PDB entry 1NFK | X-ray diffraction, 2.30 A resolution | chains D and B of the 4 polymer chains in the assembly

== Chain D ==
Molecule: 11-nt DNA strand
Sequence (11 nucleotides; row label = number of the first residue in the row):
     1 TGGGAATTCCC

== Chain B ==
Protein: Protein (nuclear factor kappa-B (nf-kb))
Organism: Mus musculus
Reference sequence: P25799 (NFKB1_MOUSE); residues 39-363 here = UniProt positions 39-363
Chain sequence (325 residues; numbered 39 to 363; the number before each row is that of its first residue):
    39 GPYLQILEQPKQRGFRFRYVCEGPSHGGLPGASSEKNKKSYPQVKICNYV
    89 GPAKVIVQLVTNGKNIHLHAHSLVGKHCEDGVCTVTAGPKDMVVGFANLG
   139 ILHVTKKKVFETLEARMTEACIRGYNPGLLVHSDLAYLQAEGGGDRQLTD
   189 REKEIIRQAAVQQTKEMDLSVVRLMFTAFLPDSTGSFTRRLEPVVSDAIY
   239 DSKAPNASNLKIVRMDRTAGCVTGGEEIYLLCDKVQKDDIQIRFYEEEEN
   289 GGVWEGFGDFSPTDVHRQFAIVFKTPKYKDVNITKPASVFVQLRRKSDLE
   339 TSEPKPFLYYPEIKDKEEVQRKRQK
Unresolved in the structure: 351-363
Cystine bridges: Cys116-Cys121
UniProt features mapped onto this chain:
  - motif: Gln358 to Lys363 (Nuclear localization signal)
  - modified residue: Cys59 (S-nitrosocysteine), Ser335 (Phosphoserine)
  - lipidation: Cys59 (S-(15-deoxy-Delta12,14-prostaglandin J2-9-yl)cysteine)
  - cross-link: Lys323 (Glycyl lysine isopeptide (Lys-Gly) (interchain with G-Cter in SUMO2))

== Chain D / chain B interface ==
Residue-residue contacts - 22 pairs, chain D then chain B:
  DG3(D) - Arg305(B)  sugar contact
  DG4(D) - Lys275(B)  phosphate contact
  DG4(D) - Arg305(B)  salt bridge to the phosphate
  DA5(D) - Lys275(B)  salt bridge to the phosphate
  DA5(D) - Arg305(B)  phosphate contact
  DA5(D) - Gln306(B)  sugar contact
  DA6(D) - Pro243(B)  phosphate contact
  DA6(D) - Gln274(B)  hydrogen bond to the phosphate
  DA6(D) - Gln306(B)  hydrogen bond to the phosphate
  DT7(D) - Tyr57(B)  sugar contact
  DT7(D) - Lys144(B)  salt bridge to the phosphate
  DT7(D) - Lys272(B)  base contact
  DT8(D) - Tyr57(B)  hydrogen bond to the phosphate
  DT8(D) - Thr143(B)  phosphate contact
  DT8(D) - Lys144(B)  hydrogen bond to the phosphate
  DT8(D) - Lys145(B)  phosphate contact
  DC9(D) - Arg54(B)  base contact
  DC9(D) - Tyr57(B)  phosphate contact
  DC9(D) - Cys59(B)  base contact
  DC9(D) - Glu60(B)  base contact
  DC10(D) - Arg54(B)  base contact
  DC10(D) - Glu60(B)  hydrogen bond to the base
Other interface residues (no listed pair), chain D (9 interface residues in all): DC11
Other interface residues (no listed pair), chain B (17 interface residues in all): Arg56, His141, Val142, Lys241

== Summary ==
9 residues of chain D face 17 of chain B across their interface, with 5 hydrogen bonds and 3 salt bridges.
Polar contacts include DC10(D)-Glu60(B), DA6(D)-Gln274(B) and DA6(D)-Gln306(B).
Here chain D is an 11-nt DNA strand and chain B is Protein (nuclear factor kappa-B (nf-kb)) (Mus musculus).
Entry 1NFK (Structure of the nuclear factor kappa-B (nf-kb) P50 homodimer) was determined by X-ray
diffraction.
